PDB entry 6UC1 | X-ray diffraction, 2.19 A resolution | chains B and D of the 4 polymer chains in the assembly

Chain B (and D):
Protein: Uncharacterized protein GoxA
Organism: Pseudoalteromonas luteoviolacea DSM 6061
Notes: chain D of this document is another copy of the same molecule, construct and numbering; everything in this record applies to it too
Reference sequence: A0A161XU12 (A0A161XU12_9GAMM); residue numbers follow UniProt; this construct covers 1-816
Sequence (816 residues; each row starts with the number of its first residue):
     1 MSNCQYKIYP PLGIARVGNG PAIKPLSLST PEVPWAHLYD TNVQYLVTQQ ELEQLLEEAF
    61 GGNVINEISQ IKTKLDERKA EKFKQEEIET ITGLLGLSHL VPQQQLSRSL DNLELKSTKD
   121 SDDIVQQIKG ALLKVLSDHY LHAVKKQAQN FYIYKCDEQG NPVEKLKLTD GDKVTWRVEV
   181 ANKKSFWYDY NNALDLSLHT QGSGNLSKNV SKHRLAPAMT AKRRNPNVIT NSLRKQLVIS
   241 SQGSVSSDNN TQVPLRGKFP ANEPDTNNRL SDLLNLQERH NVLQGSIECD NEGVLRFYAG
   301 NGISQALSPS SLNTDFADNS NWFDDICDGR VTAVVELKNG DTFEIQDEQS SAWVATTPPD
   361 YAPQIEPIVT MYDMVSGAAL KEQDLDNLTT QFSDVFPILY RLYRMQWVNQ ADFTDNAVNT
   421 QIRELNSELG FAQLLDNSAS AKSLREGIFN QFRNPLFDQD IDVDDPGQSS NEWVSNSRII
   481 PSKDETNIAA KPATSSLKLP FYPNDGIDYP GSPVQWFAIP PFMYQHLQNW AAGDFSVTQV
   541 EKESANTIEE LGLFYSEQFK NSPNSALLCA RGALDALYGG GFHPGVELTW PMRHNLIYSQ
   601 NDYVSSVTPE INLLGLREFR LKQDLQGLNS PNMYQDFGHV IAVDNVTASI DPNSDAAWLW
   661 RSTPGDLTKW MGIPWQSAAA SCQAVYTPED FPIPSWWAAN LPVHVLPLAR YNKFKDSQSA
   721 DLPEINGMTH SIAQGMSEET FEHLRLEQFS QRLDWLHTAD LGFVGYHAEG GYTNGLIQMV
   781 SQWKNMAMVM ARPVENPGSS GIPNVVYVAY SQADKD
Unresolved in the structure: 1-3, 76-82, 114-125, 263-276, 467-469, 816 (chain D: 1-3, 76-81, 114-124, 263-278, 467-469, 816)
Construct notes: engineered mutation Ala-678 (Asp in A0A161XU12)
Modified residues: Trp-697 (2-amino-3-(6,7-dioxo-6,7-dihydro-1H-indol-3-yl)-propionic acid; TRQ)
Covalent attachments: covalent link Cys-682/Trp-697
Bound ions: Mg2+: Asp-360, Ala-362, Ile-365, Ala-699, Asn-700
Small-molecule neighbours: glycine (GLY): Phe-316, His-583, Ser-681, Cys-682, Trp-696, Trp-697, Tyr-772
Reported in the primary citation:
  - mutagenesis - D678A: abolished catalytic activity on glycine

How chain B and chain D interact:
Contacting residue pairs - 83 pairs, chain B then chain D:
  Arg-214(B) / His-639(D)
  Leu-215(B) / His-639(D)
  Pro-217(B) / His-639(D)
  Pro-217(B) / Val-640(D)  hydrophobic
  Ala-218(B) / Thr-220(D)
  Met-219(B) / Thr-220(D)
  Met-219(B) / Lys-222(D)
  Thr-220(B) / Ala-218(D)
  Thr-220(B) / Met-219(D)
  Thr-220(B) / Thr-220(D)  hydrogen bond (backbone-side chain)
  Lys-222(B) / Met-219(D)
  Arg-223(B) / Glu-472(D)  salt bridge
  Asn-225(B) / Thr-486(D)  hydrogen bond
  Pro-226(B) / Ser-482(D)
  Pro-226(B) / Pro-510(D)
  Asn-227(B) / Pro-481(D)
  Asn-227(B) / Ser-482(D)  hydrogen bond (side chain-backbone)
  Asn-227(B) / Asp-484(D)  hydrogen bond (side chain-backbone)
  Asn-227(B) / Glu-485(D)
  Asn-227(B) / Pro-510(D)
  Val-228(B) / Thr-486(D)
  Ile-229(B) / Val-474(D)  hydrophobic
  Ile-229(B) / Pro-510(D)
  Thr-230(B) / Asp-464(D)
  Thr-230(B) / Val-474(D)
  Asn-231(B) / Asp-464(D)  hydrogen bond (backbone-side chain)
  Leu-233(B) / Lys-491(D)
  Gln-236(B) / Ile-488(D)
  Pro-260(B) / Ile-488(D)  hydrophobic
  Gln-277(B) / Asn-487(D)  hydrogen bond (side chain-backbone)
  Gln-277(B) / Ile-488(D)
  Gln-277(B) / Ala-489(D)
  Leu-307(B) / Asn-487(D)
  Ser-308(B) / Asn-487(D)
  Ser-320(B) / Asp-484(D)
  Ser-320(B) / Glu-485(D)
  Asn-321(B) / Glu-485(D)
  Asn-321(B) / Thr-486(D)
  Asn-321(B) / Asn-487(D)  hydrogen bond (side chain-backbone)
  Asp-464(B) / Thr-230(D)
  Asp-464(B) / Asn-231(D)  hydrogen bond (side chain-backbone)
  Ser-470(B) / Gln-635(D)  hydrogen bond
  Glu-472(B) / Arg-223(D)  salt bridge
  Glu-472(B) / Gly-638(D)
  Glu-472(B) / His-639(D)  salt bridge
  Val-474(B) / Ile-229(D)  hydrophobic
  Val-474(B) / Thr-230(D)
  Ile-479(B) / Ile-229(D)  hydrophobic
  Pro-481(B) / Asn-227(D)
  Ser-482(B) / Asn-227(D)  hydrogen bond (backbone-side chain)
  Asp-484(B) / Asn-227(D)  hydrogen bond (backbone-side chain)
  Asp-484(B) / Ser-320(D)
  Glu-485(B) / Asn-227(D)
  Glu-485(B) / Ser-320(D)
  Glu-485(B) / Asn-321(D)
  Thr-486(B) / Asn-225(D)  hydrogen bond
  Thr-486(B) / Val-228(D)
  Thr-486(B) / Asn-321(D)
  Asn-487(B) / Leu-307(D)
  Asn-487(B) / Ser-308(D)  hydrogen bond (side chain-backbone)
  Asn-487(B) / Asn-321(D)  hydrogen bond
  Ile-488(B) / Gln-236(D)
  Ile-488(B) / Leu-237(D)  hydrophobic
  Ile-488(B) / Pro-260(D)  hydrophobic
  Lys-491(B) / Leu-233(D)
  Tyr-509(B) / His-639(D)
  Tyr-509(B) / Val-640(D)
  Pro-510(B) / Pro-226(D)
  Pro-510(B) / Asn-227(D)
  Pro-510(B) / Ile-229(D)
  Pro-510(B) / His-639(D)
  Ser-512(B) / His-639(D)
  Gln-635(B) / Ser-470(D)
  Phe-637(B) / Arg-214(D)
  Gly-638(B) / Glu-472(D)
  His-639(B) / Arg-214(D)
  His-639(B) / Leu-215(D)
  His-639(B) / Pro-217(D)
  His-639(B) / Glu-472(D)  salt bridge
  His-639(B) / Tyr-509(D)
  His-639(B) / Ser-512(D)
  Val-640(B) / Pro-217(D)  hydrophobic
  Val-640(B) / Tyr-509(D)
Other interface residues (no listed pair), chain B (50 interface residues in all): Leu-237, Asp-465, Ser-475, Asp-508, Gly-511, Asp-644
Other interface residues (no listed pair), chain D (48 interface residues in all): Ser-475, Ile-479, Asp-508, Gly-511, Asp-644

Summary:
50 residues of chain B and 48 residues of chain D are in contact; the contacts include 14 hydrogen bonds and 4
salt bridges. Polar pairs include Arg-223(B)/Glu-472(D), Glu-472(B)/His-639(D) and Thr-220(B)/Thr-220(D).
Chain B binds glycine. Asp-360(B), Ala-362(B), Ile-365(B), Ala-699(B) and Asn-700(B) coordinate Mg2+. The
paper reports that D678A of chain B abolishes catalytic activity on glycine.
Both chains are Uncharacterized protein GoxA (Pseudoalteromonas luteoviolacea DSM 6061). Entry 6UC1 (Crystal
structure of D678A GoxA soaked in glycine at pH 7.5) was determined by X-ray diffraction (same publication as
6UBN, 6UBR, 6UBZ and 6UFQ).
